Entry 5HLY (X-ray diffraction, 2.30 A resolution); this record covers chain A.

[Chain A]
Protein: Inhibin beta A chain
Source organism: Homo sapiens
UniProt: P08476 (INHBA_HUMAN); numbering as in UniProt; present here: 30-258, 283-426
Amino-acid sequence (383 residues; row label = number of the first residue in the row; note: 24 numbers in that range are skipped by the numbering (no residue carries them; nothing is unmodelled there)):
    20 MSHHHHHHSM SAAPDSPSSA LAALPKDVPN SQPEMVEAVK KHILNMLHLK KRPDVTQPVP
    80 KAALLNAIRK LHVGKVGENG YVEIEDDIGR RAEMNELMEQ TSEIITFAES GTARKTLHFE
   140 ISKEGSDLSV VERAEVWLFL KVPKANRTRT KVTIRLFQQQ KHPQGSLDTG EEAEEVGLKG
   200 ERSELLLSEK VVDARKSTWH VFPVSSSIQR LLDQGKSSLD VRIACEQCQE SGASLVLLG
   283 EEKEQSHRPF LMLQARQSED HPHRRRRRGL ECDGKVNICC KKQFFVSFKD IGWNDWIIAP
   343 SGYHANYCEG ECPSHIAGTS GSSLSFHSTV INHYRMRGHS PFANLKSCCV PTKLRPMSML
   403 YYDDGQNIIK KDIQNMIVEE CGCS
Disordered / not traced: 20-50, 182-199, 301-310, 360-384
Construct notes: initiating methionine (20); expression tag (21-29); engineered mutation Ser35 (Cys in P08476), Ser38 (Cys in P08476)
Modified residues: Mse20, Mse29, Mse378 (selenomethionine); Mse54, Mse65, Mse113, Mse117, Mse294, Mse399, Mse401, Mse418 (selenomethionine; parent Met)
UniProt features mapped onto this chain:
  - glycosylation: Asn165 (N-linked (GlcNAc...) asparagine)
  - natural variant: Asn386 (N386S: Found in a patient with early-onset epithelial ovarian tumor; uncertain significance)
Disulfide bonds: Cys390 forms a disulfide with the same residue of a neighbouring copy of this chain
Disulfide bonds: Cys244-Cys247, Cys314-Cys322, Cys321-Cys391, Cys350-Cys423, Cys354-Cys425
Reported in the primary citation:
  - interface residues: Glu139, Ser141, Glu143

[In short]
The paper reports interface residues Glu139, Ser141 and Glu143.
Chain A is Inhibin beta A chain (Homo sapiens); the structure, Structure of Pro-Activin A Precursor at 2.3 A
Resolution, was determined by X-ray diffraction together with 5HLZ from the same study.
